PDB entry 4BG6 | X-ray diffraction, 2.30 A resolution | chains A and Q of the 4 polymer chains in the assembly

[Chain A]
Protein: 14-3-3 protein zeta/delta
Organism: Homo sapiens
Reference sequence: P63104 (1433Z_HUMAN); residue numbers follow UniProt; this construct covers 1-245
Chain sequence (245 residues; numbered 1 to 245; the number before each row is that of its first residue):
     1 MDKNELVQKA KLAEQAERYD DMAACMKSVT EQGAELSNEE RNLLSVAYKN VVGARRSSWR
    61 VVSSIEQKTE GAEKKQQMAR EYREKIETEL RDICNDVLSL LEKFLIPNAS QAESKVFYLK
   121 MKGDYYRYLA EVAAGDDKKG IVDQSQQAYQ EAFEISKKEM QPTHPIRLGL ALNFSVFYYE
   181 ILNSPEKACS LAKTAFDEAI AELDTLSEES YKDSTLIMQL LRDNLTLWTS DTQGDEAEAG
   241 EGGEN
Unresolved in the structure: 70-72, 232-245
Ligand contacts: farnesyl (FAR): R41, N42, K49, F117, P165, I166, D213, I217, L220
What the authors report for this chain:
  - binding site for farnesyl: P165, I166, I217, L220

[Chain Q]
Protein: Rho-related GTP-binding protein rhoe
Notes: fragment: c-terminus, residues 232-241
Reference sequence: P61587 (RND3_HUMAN); residues 338-347 here correspond to UniProt positions 232-241 (UniProt number = residue number - 106)
Chain sequence (10 residues; each row starts with the number of its first residue):
   338 DLRKDKAKSC
Unresolved in the structure: 338-340
Modified positions: S346 (phosphoserine; SEP)
UniProt features mapped onto this chain:
  - modified residue: C347 (Cysteine methyl ester)
  - lipidation: C347 (S-farnesyl cysteine)
Glycans and other covalent adducts: farnesyl (FAR) linked to C347
What the authors report for this chain:
  - binding site for farnesyl: C347
  - post-translational modification sites: S346, C347
  - mutagenesis - S346A, S346D, C347G, C347S: abolished binding to 14-3-3 proteins
  - mutagenesis - S346T: unchanged binding to 14-3-3
  - mutagenesis - S346A: unchanged localization to 14-3-3beta
  - mutagenesis - C347S: abolished localization

[How chain A and chain Q interact]
Contacting residue pairs (30):
  K49(A) - C347(Q)
  R56(A) - K343(Q)
  R56(A) - S346(Q)
  K120(A) - C347(Q)
  R127(A) - S346(Q)
  Y128(A) - S346(Q)
  Y128(A) - C347(Q)
  E131(A) - K343(Q)
  L172(A) - K345(Q)
  L172(A) - S346(Q)
  L172(A) - C347(Q)
  N173(A) - S346(Q)
  N173(A) - C347(Q)  hydrogen bond (side chain-backbone)
  V176(A) - A344(Q)  hydrophobic
  V176(A) - K345(Q)
  Y179(A) - K341(Q)
  E180(A) - K343(Q)  salt bridge
  E180(A) - A344(Q)  hydrogen bond (side chain-backbone)
  I217(A) - C347(Q)  hydrophobic
  L220(A) - K345(Q)
  D223(A) - K345(Q)  salt bridge
  N224(A) - A344(Q)
  N224(A) - K345(Q)  hydrogen bond (side chain-backbone)
  L227(A) - K341(Q)
  L227(A) - D342(Q)
  L227(A) - K343(Q)
  L227(A) - A344(Q)  hydrophobic
  W228(A) - A344(Q)  hydrophobic
  T229(A) - K341(Q)
  S230(A) - K341(Q)
Other interface residues (no listed pair), chain A (20 interface residues in all): D231
The authors on this interface:
  - pairs named by the authors: K49(A)-S346(Q), R56(A)-S346(Q), R127(A)-S346(Q)
  - interface residues, chain A: N173(A), E180(A), D223(A), N224(A)

[In short]
20 residues of chain A and 7 residues of chain Q are in contact, with 3 hydrogen bonds and 2 salt bridges.
Among the polar pairs are E180(A)-K343(Q), D223(A)-K345(Q) and N173(A)-C347(Q). The paper describes contacts
between K49(A) and S346(Q), R56(A) and S346(Q) and R127(A) and S346(Q). From the paper: a binding site for
farnesyl at P165(A), I166(A) and C347(Q) among others; S346A, S346D and C347G of chain Q, among others,
abolish binding to 14-3-3 proteins; 5 substitutions were tested in all.
Chain A is 14-3-3 protein zeta/delta (Homo sapiens) and chain Q is Rho-related GTP-binding protein rhoe; the
structure, 14-3-3 interaction with Rnd3 prenyl-phosphorylation motif, was determined by X-ray diffraction.
